PDB entry 7PK6 | electron microscopy, 2.15 A resolution | chains A and B of the 20 polymer chains in the assembly

[Chain A (and B)]
Name: Biodegradative arginine decarboxylase
Organism: Providencia stuartii
Notes: EC 4.1.1.19; chain B of this document is another copy of the same molecule, construct and numbering; everything in this record applies to it too
UniProt: A0A379GV98 (A0A379GV98_PROST); residues 1-758 here = UniProt positions 1-758
Chain sequence (758 residues; row label = number of the first residue in the row):
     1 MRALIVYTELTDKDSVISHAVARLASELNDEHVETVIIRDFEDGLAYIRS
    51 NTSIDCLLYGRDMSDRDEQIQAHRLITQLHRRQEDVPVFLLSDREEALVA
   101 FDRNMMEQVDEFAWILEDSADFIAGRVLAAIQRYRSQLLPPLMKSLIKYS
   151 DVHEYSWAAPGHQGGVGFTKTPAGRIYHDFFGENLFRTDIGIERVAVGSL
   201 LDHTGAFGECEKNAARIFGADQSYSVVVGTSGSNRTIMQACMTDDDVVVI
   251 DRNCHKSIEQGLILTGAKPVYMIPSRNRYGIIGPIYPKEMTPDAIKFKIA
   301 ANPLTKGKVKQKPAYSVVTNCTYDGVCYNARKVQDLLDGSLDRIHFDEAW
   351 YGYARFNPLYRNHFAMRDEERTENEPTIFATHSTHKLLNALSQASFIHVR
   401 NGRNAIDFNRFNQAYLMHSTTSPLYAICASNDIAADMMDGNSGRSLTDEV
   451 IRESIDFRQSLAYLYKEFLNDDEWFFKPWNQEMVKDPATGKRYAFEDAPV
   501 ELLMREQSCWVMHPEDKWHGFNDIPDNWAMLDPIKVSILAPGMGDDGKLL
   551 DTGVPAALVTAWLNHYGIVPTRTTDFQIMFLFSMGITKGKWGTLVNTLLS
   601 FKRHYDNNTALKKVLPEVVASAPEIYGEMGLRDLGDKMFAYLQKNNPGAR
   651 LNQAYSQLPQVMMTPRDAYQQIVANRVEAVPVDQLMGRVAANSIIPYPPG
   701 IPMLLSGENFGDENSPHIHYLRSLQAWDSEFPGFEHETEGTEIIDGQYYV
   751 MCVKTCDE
Unresolved in the structure: 756-758
Modified positions: K386 ((2S)-2-amino-6-[[3-hydroxy-2-methyl-5-(phosphonooxymethyl)pyridin-4-yl]methylideneamino]hexanoic acid; LLP)
What the authors report for this chain:
  - contacts within the chain: K256-E739

[How chain A and chain B interact]
Pairs across the interface (250; chain A residue first):
  N51(A) - T169(B)
  N51(A) - K170(B)
  N51(A) - R175(B)
  T52(A) - R175(B)
  S53(A) - P172(B)
  S53(A) - R175(B)  hydrogen bond
  R82(A) - K170(B)
  R82(A) - P172(B)
  Q83(A) - P172(B)
  Q83(A) - R175(B)
  Y134(A) - P172(B)
  L138(A) - P172(B)  hydrophobic
  L138(A) - A173(B)
  L138(A) - I176(B)  hydrophobic
  L139(A) - I176(B)  hydrophobic
  M143(A) - Y177(B)  hydrophobic
  M143(A) - F180(B)  hydrophobic
  M143(A) - F181(B)  hydrophobic
  I147(A) - F180(B)  hydrophobic
  S150(A) - F180(B)
  Y155(A) - L581(B)  hydrogen bond (side chain-backbone)
  Y155(A) - F582(B)
  Y155(A) - S583(B)  hydrogen bond (side chain-backbone)
  Y155(A) - G585(B)
  Y155(A) - I586(B)  hydrophobic
  Y155(A) - K590(B)
  W157(A) - I568(B)
  W157(A) - T571(B)
  W157(A) - L581(B)  hydrogen bond (backbone-backbone)
  W157(A) - F582(B)  hydrophobic
  W157(A) - I586(B)  hydrophobic
  W157(A) - K590(B)
  W157(A) - W591(B)  hydrophobic
  A158(A) - L581(B)
  A159(A) - W350(B)  hydrophobic
  A159(A) - K386(B)
  A159(A) - L581(B)
  P160(A) - H385(B)
  P160(A) - K386(B)
  G161(A) - H385(B)  hydrogen bond (backbone-backbone)
  G161(A) - K386(B)  hydrogen bond (backbone-backbone)
  G161(A) - L388(B)
  G161(A) - S583(B)  hydrogen bond (backbone-side chain)
  G161(A) - G585(B)  hydrogen bond (backbone-backbone)
  H162(A) - N389(B)
  H162(A) - A390(B)
  Q163(A) - S583(B)
  Q163(A) - G585(B)
  V166(A) - G585(B)
  G167(A) - N389(B)  hydrogen bond (backbone-side chain)
  G167(A) - M437(B)
  G167(A) - G585(B)
  F168(A) - N389(B)
  F168(A) - A390(B)
  F168(A) - I433(B)  hydrophobic
  F168(A) - M437(B)
  T169(A) - N51(B)
  K170(A) - N51(B)
  K170(A) - R82(B)
  K170(A) - L446(B)
  K170(A) - E449(B)  salt bridge
  K170(A) - M584(B)  hydrogen bond (side chain-backbone)
  K170(A) - I586(B)  hydrogen bond (side chain-backbone)
  T171(A) - M437(B)
  P172(A) - S53(B)
  P172(A) - R82(B)
  P172(A) - Q83(B)
  P172(A) - Y134(B)
  P172(A) - L138(B)  hydrophobic
  A173(A) - L138(B)
  A173(A) - I433(B)
  A173(A) - D436(B)
  G174(A) - I433(B)
  R175(A) - N51(B)
  R175(A) - T52(B)
  R175(A) - S53(B)  hydrogen bond
  R175(A) - Q83(B)
  I176(A) - L138(B)  hydrophobic
  I176(A) - L139(B)  hydrophobic
  Y177(A) - M143(B)  hydrophobic
  Y177(A) - S430(B)
  Y177(A) - I433(B)
  F180(A) - M143(B)  hydrophobic
  F180(A) - I147(B)  hydrophobic
  F180(A) - S150(B)
  F180(A) - N184(B)  hydrogen bond (backbone-side chain)
  F180(A) - T188(B)
  F181(A) - M143(B)  hydrophobic
  F181(A) - T188(B)
  N184(A) - F180(B)  hydrogen bond (side chain-backbone)
  F186(A) - L391(B)  hydrophobic
  T188(A) - F180(B)
  T188(A) - F181(B)
  D189(A) - L391(B)
  D189(A) - S392(B)  hydrogen bond
  R194(A) - G567(B)
  R194(A) - V569(B)
  V227(A) - Q393(B)  hydrogen bond (backbone-side chain)
  V228(A) - V228(B)  hydrophobic
  V228(A) - T420(B)  hydrogen bond (backbone-side chain)
  G229(A) - T420(B)
  S231(A) - S419(B)
  S231(A) - T420(B)
  S231(A) - T421(B)  hydrogen bond
  R235(A) - L416(B)
  R235(A) - M417(B)  hydrogen bond (side chain-backbone)
  R235(A) - H418(B)
  R235(A) - S419(B)  hydrogen bond (side chain-backbone)
  Q239(A) - L264(B)
  Q239(A) - Y669(B)  hydrogen bond (backbone-side chain)
  Q239(A) - V673(B)
  A240(A) - Y669(B)
  A240(A) - V673(B)
  C241(A) - V673(B)
  M242(A) - V673(B)
  T243(A) - Q670(B)  hydrogen bond
  D244(A) - R666(B)  salt bridge
  D244(A) - Q670(B)  hydrogen bond
  H255(A) - T421(B)
  K256(A) - L416(B)
  K256(A) - T421(B)
  Q260(A) - L416(B)  hydrogen bond (side chain-backbone)
  Q260(A) - M417(B)
  I263(A) - M417(B)  hydrophobic
  L264(A) - Q239(B)
  L264(A) - M417(B)  hydrophobic
  L264(A) - R666(B)  hydrogen bond (backbone-side chain)
  T265(A) - R666(B)  hydrogen bond (backbone-side chain)
  W350(A) - A159(B)  hydrophobic
  H385(A) - P160(B)
  H385(A) - G161(B)  hydrogen bond (backbone-backbone)
  H385(A) - S422(B)
  K386(A) - A159(B)
  K386(A) - P160(B)
  K386(A) - G161(B)  hydrogen bond (backbone-backbone)
  K386(A) - T420(B)
  K386(A) - T421(B)
  K386(A) - S422(B)
  L388(A) - G161(B)
  N389(A) - H162(B)
  N389(A) - G167(B)  hydrogen bond (side chain-backbone)
  N389(A) - F168(B)
  A390(A) - H162(B)
  A390(A) - F168(B)
  L391(A) - F186(B)  hydrophobic
  L391(A) - D189(B)
  S392(A) - D189(B)  hydrogen bond
  S392(A) - S422(B)
  S392(A) - P423(B)
  S392(A) - L424(B)
  Q393(A) - V227(B)  hydrogen bond (side chain-backbone)
  Q393(A) - Q393(B)
  Q393(A) - T420(B)
  Q393(A) - S422(B)  hydrogen bond (backbone-backbone)
  Q393(A) - P423(B)
  Q393(A) - L424(B)  hydrogen bond (side chain-backbone)
  Q393(A) - I427(B)
  R410(A) - I672(B)  hydrogen bond (side chain-backbone)
  R410(A) - V673(B)  hydrogen bond (side chain-backbone)
  R410(A) - N675(B)  hydrogen bond
  Q413(A) - Y669(B)
  Q413(A) - N692(B)
  A414(A) - Y669(B)
  L416(A) - R235(B)
  L416(A) - K256(B)
  L416(A) - Q260(B)  hydrogen bond (backbone-side chain)
  M417(A) - R235(B)  hydrogen bond (backbone-side chain)
  M417(A) - Q260(B)
  M417(A) - I263(B)  hydrophobic
  M417(A) - L264(B)  hydrophobic
  M417(A) - Y669(B)  hydrophobic
  H418(A) - R235(B)
  S419(A) - S231(B)
  S419(A) - R235(B)  hydrogen bond (backbone-side chain)
  T420(A) - V228(B)  hydrogen bond (side chain-backbone)
  T420(A) - G229(B)
  T420(A) - S231(B)
  T420(A) - K386(B)
  T420(A) - Q393(B)
  T421(A) - S231(B)  hydrogen bond
  T421(A) - H255(B)
  T421(A) - K386(B)
  S422(A) - H385(B)
  S422(A) - K386(B)
  S422(A) - S392(B)
  S422(A) - Q393(B)  hydrogen bond (backbone-backbone)
  P423(A) - S392(B)
  P423(A) - Q393(B)
  L424(A) - S392(B)
  L424(A) - Q393(B)  hydrogen bond (backbone-side chain)
  L424(A) - I427(B)  hydrophobic
  I427(A) - Q393(B)
  I427(A) - L424(B)  hydrophobic
  A429(A) - Y177(B)
  S430(A) - Y177(B)
  I433(A) - F168(B)  hydrophobic
  I433(A) - A173(B)
  I433(A) - G174(B)
  I433(A) - Y177(B)
  D436(A) - A173(B)
  M437(A) - G167(B)
  M437(A) - F168(B)
  M437(A) - T171(B)
  S442(A) - T171(B)
  L446(A) - K170(B)
  E449(A) - K170(B)  salt bridge
  G567(A) - R194(B)
  I568(A) - W157(B)
  V569(A) - R194(B)
  T571(A) - W157(B)  hydrogen bond (side chain-backbone)
  L581(A) - Y155(B)  hydrogen bond (backbone-side chain)
  L581(A) - W157(B)  hydrogen bond (backbone-backbone)
  L581(A) - A158(B)
  L581(A) - A159(B)
  F582(A) - Y155(B)
  F582(A) - W157(B)  hydrophobic
  S583(A) - Y155(B)  hydrogen bond (backbone-side chain)
  S583(A) - G161(B)  hydrogen bond (side chain-backbone)
  S583(A) - Q163(B)
  M584(A) - K170(B)  hydrogen bond (backbone-side chain)
  G585(A) - Y155(B)
  G585(A) - G161(B)  hydrogen bond (backbone-backbone)
  G585(A) - Q163(B)
  G585(A) - V166(B)
  G585(A) - G167(B)
  I586(A) - Y155(B)  hydrophobic
  I586(A) - W157(B)  hydrophobic
  I586(A) - K170(B)  hydrogen bond (backbone-side chain)
  K590(A) - Y155(B)
  K590(A) - W157(B)
  W591(A) - W157(B)  hydrophobic
  R666(A) - D244(B)  salt bridge
  R666(A) - L264(B)  hydrogen bond (side chain-backbone)
  R666(A) - T265(B)  hydrogen bond (side chain-backbone)
  R666(A) - R666(B)
  Y669(A) - Q239(B)  hydrogen bond (side chain-backbone)
  Y669(A) - A240(B)
  Y669(A) - Q413(B)
  Y669(A) - A414(B)
  Y669(A) - M417(B)  hydrophobic
  Q670(A) - T243(B)  hydrogen bond
  Q670(A) - D244(B)  hydrogen bond
  I672(A) - R410(B)  hydrogen bond (backbone-side chain)
  V673(A) - Q239(B)
  V673(A) - A240(B)
  V673(A) - C241(B)
  V673(A) - M242(B)
  V673(A) - R410(B)  hydrogen bond (backbone-side chain)
  N675(A) - R410(B)  hydrogen bond
  N692(A) - Q413(B)
Also at the interface, not in a pair above, chain A (116 interface residues in all): R135, E154, L185, G266, N409, A426, F580, T587, L594, V677, E742, M751
Also at the interface, not in a pair above, chain B (117 interface residues in all): R135, E154, L185, G266, D407, N409, A426, A429, S442, F580, T587, L594, V677, E742, M751

[In short]
The interface between chain A and chain B involves 116 residues on one side and 117 on the other; the contacts
include 59 hydrogen bonds and 4 salt bridges. Among the polar pairs are K170(A)-E449(B), D244(A)-R666(B) and
S53(A)-R175(B). From the paper: contacts within the chain involving K256(A) and E739(A).
Chain A and chain B are both Biodegradative arginine decarboxylase (Providencia stuartii); the structure,
Providencia stuartii Arginine decarboxylase (Adc), stack structure, was determined by electron microscopy
together with 7P9B from the same study.
